Entry 7MXD (electron microscopy, 3.40 A resolution); this record covers chains F and X of the 14 polymer chains in the assembly.

Chain F:
Protein: Envelope glycoprotein gp120
Organism: Human immunodeficiency virus 1
Reference sequence: I6NF57 (I6NF57_9HIV1); the construct lacks a stretch of the UniProt sequence and is renumbered around it, so the offset changes along the chain: 31-136 = UniProt 30-135; 137-188 = UniProt 137-188; 190-309 = UniProt 189-308; 312-321 = UniProt 309-318; 5 more segments
Sequence (478 residues; each row starts with the number of its first residue; note: 10 numbers in that range are skipped by the numbering (no residue carries them; nothing is unmodelled there); a row labelled like 459A-459B holds insertion residues (459A, then the next letters in order)):
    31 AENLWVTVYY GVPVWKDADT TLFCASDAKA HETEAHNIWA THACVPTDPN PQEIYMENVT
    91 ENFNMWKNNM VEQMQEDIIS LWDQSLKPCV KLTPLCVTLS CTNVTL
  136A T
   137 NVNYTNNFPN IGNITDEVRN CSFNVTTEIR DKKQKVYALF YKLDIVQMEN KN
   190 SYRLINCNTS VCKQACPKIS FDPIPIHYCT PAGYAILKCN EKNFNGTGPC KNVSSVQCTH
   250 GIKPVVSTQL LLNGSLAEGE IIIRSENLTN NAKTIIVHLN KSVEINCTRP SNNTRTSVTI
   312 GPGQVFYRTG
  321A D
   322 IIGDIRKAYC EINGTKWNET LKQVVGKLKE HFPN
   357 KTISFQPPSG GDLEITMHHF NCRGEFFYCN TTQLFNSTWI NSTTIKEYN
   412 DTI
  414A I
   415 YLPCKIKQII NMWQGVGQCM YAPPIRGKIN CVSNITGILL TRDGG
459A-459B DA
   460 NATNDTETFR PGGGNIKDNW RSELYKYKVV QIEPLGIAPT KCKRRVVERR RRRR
Disordered / not traced: 508-513
Disulfides: Cys54-Cys74, Cys119-Cys205, Cys126-Cys196, Cys131-Cys157, Cys201-Cys433, Cys218-Cys247, Cys228-Cys239, Cys296-Cys331, Cys378-Cys445, Cys385-Cys418
Covalent attachments: N-acetylglucosamine (NAG) linked to Asn88, Asn133, Asn149, Asn156, Asn197, Asn234, Asn241, Asn289, Asn295, Asn301, Asn334, Asn339, Asn355, Asn386, Asn392, Asn405, Asn448; glycan linked to Asn160, Asn262, Asn276
Construct notes: conflict Ala31 (Ser30 in I6NF57), Glu32 (Asp31 in I6NF57), Pro124 (His123 in I6NF57), Leu179 (Thr in I6NF57), Cys201 (Ile200 in I6NF57), Thr358 (Lys355 in I6NF57), Thr400 (Gly397 in I6NF57), Cys433 (Ala425 in I6NF57), Cys501 (Ala495 in I6NF57), Arg509 (Glu503 in I6NF57), Arg510 (Lys504 in I6NF57); expression tag (512-513)
Reported in the primary citation:
  - post-translational modification sites: Asn156, Asn160
  - mutagenesis - N160A, T162A: abolished binding to CAP45
  - mutagenesis - R166A, K169E: decreased binding to CAP45
  - mutagenesis - I165L, K171R: decreased binding to 1157ipd3N4

Chain X:
Protein: J038 antibody heavy chain
Organism: Macaca mulatta
Notes: antibody fragment or engineered binder
Sequence (228 residues; row label = number of the first residue in the row):
     1 QLHLQESGPG LVRPSETLSL TCDVSGGAFN DAYCSWIRRF PGGGLEWIGR ISGRDGYVES
    61 NPALTGRVTM SIDATWKKIV LRLTSMTASD TATYFCAGET PEDDFGYYQP YFKTWGQGLG
   121 VTVSSASTKG PSVFPLAPCS RSTSESTAAL GCLVKDYFPE PVTVSWNSGS LTSGVHTFPA
   181 VLQSSGLYSL SSVVTVPSSS LGTQTYVCNV NHKPSNTKVD KRVEIKTC
Disordered / not traced: 141-146, 228
Disulfides: Cys22-Cys96, Cys152-Cys208
Reported in the primary citation:
  - binding site for N-acetylglucosamine: Arg54

How chain F and chain X interact:
Residue-residue contacts (19; chain F residue first):
  Ile165(F) with Arg50(X); Pro110(X), hydrophobic
  Arg166(F) with Arg50(X); Tyr57(X); Glu59(X)
  Asp167(F) with Tyr33(X), hydrogen bond; Tyr108(X)
  Lys168(F) with Tyr107(X); Tyr108(X); Pro110(X)
  Lys169(F) with Gly106(X); Tyr107(X), hydrogen bond (backbone-backbone)
  Gln170(F) with Phe105(X)
  Lys171(F) with Asp103(X); Asp104(X); Phe105(X); Gly106(X); Tyr107(X)
  Tyr173(F) with Asp104(X), hydrogen bond (side chain-backbone)
Interface residues without a listed pair, chain F (9 interface residues in all): Asn160
Interface residues without a listed pair, chain X (12 interface residues in all): Gln109
Interface features reported in the paper:
  - epitope / paratope residues, chain F: Asn156(F), Asn160(F), Lys171(F)
  - epitope / paratope residues, chain X: Tyr57(X)

Summary:
9 residues of chain F face 12 of chain X across their interface, with 3 hydrogen bonds. Polar pairs include
Asp167(F)-Tyr33(X), Tyr173(F)-Asp104(X) and Lys169(F)-Tyr107(X). The paper reports a binding site for
N-acetylglucosamine at Arg54(X); N160A and T162A of chain F abolish binding to CAP45; 6 substitutions were
tested in all.
Chain F is Envelope glycoprotein gp120 (Human immunodeficiency virus 1) and chain X is J038 antibody heavy
chain (Macaca mulatta); the structure, Cryo-EM structure of broadly neutralizing V2-apex-targeting antibody
J038 in complex with HIV-1 Env, was determined by electron microscopy (same publication as 7N28).
